Entry 9CQY (electron microscopy, 2.39 A resolution); this record covers chains A and B of the 4 polymer chains in the assembly.

== Chain A ==
Molecule: Nitrogenase molybdenum-iron protein alpha chain
From: Azotobacter vinelandii
Notes: EC 1.18.6.1
UniProtKB: P07328 (NIFD_AZOVI); residue numbers follow UniProt; this construct covers 1-492
Sequence (492 residues; each row starts with the number of its first residue):
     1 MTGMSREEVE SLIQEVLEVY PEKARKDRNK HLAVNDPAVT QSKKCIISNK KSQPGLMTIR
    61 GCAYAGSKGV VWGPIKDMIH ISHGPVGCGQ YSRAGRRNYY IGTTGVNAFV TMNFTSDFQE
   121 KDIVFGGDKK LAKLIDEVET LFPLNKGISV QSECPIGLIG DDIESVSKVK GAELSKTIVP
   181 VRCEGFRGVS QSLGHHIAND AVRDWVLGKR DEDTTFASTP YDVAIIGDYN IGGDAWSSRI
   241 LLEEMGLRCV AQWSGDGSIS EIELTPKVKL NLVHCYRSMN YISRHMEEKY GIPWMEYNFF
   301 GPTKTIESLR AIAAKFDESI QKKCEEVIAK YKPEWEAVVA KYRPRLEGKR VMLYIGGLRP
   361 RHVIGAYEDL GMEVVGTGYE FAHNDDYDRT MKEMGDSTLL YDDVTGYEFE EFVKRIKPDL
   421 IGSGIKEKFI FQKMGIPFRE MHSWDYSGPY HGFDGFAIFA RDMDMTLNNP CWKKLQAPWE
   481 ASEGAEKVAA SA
Not modelled in the structure: 1-3, 481-492
Metal / ion sites: fe(8)-S(7) cluster Fe: Cys62, Cys88, Cys154 (shared with Cys70(B), Cys95(B), Cys153(B), Ser188(B) of chain B); Fe ion near Cys275 (its only coordinating residue here)
Small-molecule neighbours:
  - fe(8)-S(7) cluster (CLF): Cys62, Tyr64, Pro85, Gly87, Cys88, Tyr91, Glu153, Cys154, Gly185
  - 3-hydroxy-3-carboxy-adipic acid (HCA): Ala65, Gly95, Arg96, Gln191, Gly424, Ile425, Lys426, His442
  - ICS (iron-sulfur-molybdenum cluster with interstitial carbon): Val70, Arg96, His195, Tyr229, Ile231, Cys275, Arg277, Ser278, Ile355, Gly356, Gly357, Leu358, Arg359, Pro360, Phe381, Met441, His442
Curated features (UniProtKB/Swiss-Prot):
  - binding site ([8Fe-7S] cluster): Cys62, Cys88, Cys154
  - binding site ([7Fe-Mo-9S-C-homocitryl] cluster): Cys275, His442
  - mutagenesis: His195 (H195Q: No nitrogenase activity)

== Chain B ==
Molecule: Nitrogenase molybdenum-iron protein beta chain
From: Azotobacter vinelandii
Notes: EC 1.18.6.1
UniProtKB: P07329 (NIFK_AZOVI); residue numbers follow UniProt; this construct covers 1-523
Sequence (523 residues; each row starts with the number of its first residue):
     1 MSQQVDKIKA SYPLFLDQDY KDMLAKKRDG FEEKYPQDKI DEVFQWTTTK EYQELNFQRE
    61 ALTVNPAKAC QPLGAVLCAL GFEKTMPYVH GSQGCVAYFR SYFNRHFREP VSCVSDSMTE
   121 DAAVFGGQQN MKDGLQNCKA TYKPDMIAVS TTCMAEVIGD DLNAFINNSK KEGFIPDEFP
   181 VPFAHTPSFV GSHVTGWDNM FEGIARYFTL KSMDDKVVGS NKKINIVPGF ETYLGNFRVI
   241 KRMLSEMGVG YSLLSDPEEV LDTPADGQFR MYAGGTTQEE MKDAPNALNT VLLQPWHLEK
   301 TKKFVEGTWK HEVPKLNIPM GLDWTDEFLM KVSEISGQPI PASLTKERGR LVDMMTDSHT
   361 WLHGKRFALW GDPDFVMGLV KFLLELGCEP VHILCHNGNK RWKKAVDAIL AASPYGKNAT
   421 VYIGKDLWHL RSLVFTDKPD FMIGNSYGKF IQRDTLHKGK EFEVPLIRIG FPIFDRHHLH
   481 RSTTLGYEGA MQILTTLVNS ILERLDEETR GMQATDYNHD LVR
Not modelled in the structure: 1
Metal / ion sites: fe(8)-S(7) cluster Fe: Cys70, Cys95, Cys153, Ser188 (shared with Cys62(A), Cys88(A), Cys154(A) of chain A); Fe ion site 1: Arg108, Glu109 (shared with 2 residues of chain D); Fe ion site 2: Asp353, Asp357 (shared with 2 residues of chain D)
Small-molecule neighbours:
  - fe(8)-S(7) cluster (CLF): Cys70, Pro72, Ser92, Gly94, Cys95, Tyr98, Phe99, Thr152, Cys153, Ser188
  - 3-hydroxy-3-carboxy-adipic acid (HCA): Tyr98, Ser101, Arg105
Curated features (UniProtKB/Swiss-Prot):
  - binding site ([8Fe-7S] cluster): Cys70, Cys95, Cys153, Ser188

== How chain A and chain B interact ==
Pairs across the interface - 185 pairs, chain A then chain B:
  Tyr20(A) - Thr141(B)
  Pro21(A) - Asn137(B)
  Pro21(A) - Ala140(B)  hydrophobic
  Lys23(A) - Asp133(B)  salt bridge
  Ala24(A) - Asn137(B)
  Lys51(A) - Thr119(B)
  Lys51(A) - Asp121(B)  salt bridge
  Ser52(A) - Gln93(B)  hydrogen bond
  Ser52(A) - Ser117(B)
  Pro54(A) - Ser115(B)
  Pro54(A) - Asp116(B)
  Pro54(A) - Asn130(B)
  Pro54(A) - Asp133(B)
  Pro54(A) - Gly134(B)
  Pro54(A) - Asn137(B)  hydrogen bond (backbone-side chain)
  Gly55(A) - Ser115(B)  hydrogen bond (backbone-backbone)
  Gly55(A) - Gly134(B)
  Gly55(A) - Asn137(B)
  Gly55(A) - Cys138(B)  hydrogen bond (backbone-backbone)
  Gly55(A) - Tyr142(B)
  Leu56(A) - Asn137(B)
  Leu56(A) - Thr141(B)
  Leu56(A) - Tyr142(B)  hydrogen bond (backbone-side chain)
  Met57(A) - Met86(B)  hydrophobic
  Met57(A) - Arg100(B)
  Met57(A) - Ser112(B)
  Met57(A) - Cys113(B)
  Met57(A) - Val114(B)
  Met57(A) - Tyr142(B)
  Met57(A) - Met271(B)  hydrophobic
  Thr58(A) - Gln93(B)
  Thr58(A) - Arg100(B)
  Arg60(A) - Gln93(B)
  Arg60(A) - Ala97(B)
  Gly61(A) - Gln93(B)  hydrogen bond (backbone-side chain)
  Gly61(A) - Gly94(B)
  Cys62(A) - Gly94(B)
  Ala65(A) - Tyr98(B)
  Lys76(A) - Glu32(B)  salt bridge
  Pro85(A) - Ser188(B)
  Val86(A) - Pro66(B)  hydrophobic
  Val86(A) - Ala69(B)
  Gln90(A) - Pro66(B)  hydrogen bond (side chain-backbone)
  Gln90(A) - Lys68(B)  hydrogen bond (side chain-backbone)
  Gln90(A) - Tyr102(B)
  Gln90(A) - Tyr447(B)  hydrogen bond (backbone-side chain)
  Tyr91(A) - Ala69(B)
  Tyr91(A) - Cys70(B)  hydrogen bond (side chain-backbone)
  Tyr91(A) - Leu73(B)
  Tyr91(A) - Tyr98(B)  hydrophobic
  Tyr91(A) - Phe99(B)  hydrophobic
  Tyr91(A) - Tyr102(B)  hydrophobic
  Ser92(A) - Tyr98(B)
  Arg93(A) - Asn65(B)  hydrogen bond
  Arg93(A) - Tyr447(B)
  Arg93(A) - Phe450(B)
  Gly95(A) - Arg105(B)  hydrogen bond (backbone-side chain)
  Tyr99(A) - Ser11(B)
  Thr103(A) - Ile40(B)
  Thr104(A) - Arg453(B)  hydrogen bond
  Gly105(A) - Trp428(B)
  Val106(A) - Ile40(B)
  Val106(A) - Val43(B)  hydrophobic
  Val106(A) - Phe44(B)  hydrophobic
  Asn107(A) - Lys34(B)
  Met112(A) - Val64(B)  hydrophobic
  Met112(A) - Asn65(B)
  Met112(A) - Trp428(B)  hydrophobic
  Asn113(A) - Thr63(B)
  Asn113(A) - Val64(B)
  Asn113(A) - Asn65(B)  hydrogen bond (backbone-backbone)
  Asn113(A) - Pro66(B)
  Phe114(A) - Thr63(B)
  Phe114(A) - Val64(B)  hydrophobic
  Thr115(A) - Thr63(B)  hydrogen bond (backbone-backbone)
  Ser116(A) - Ala61(B)
  Asp117(A) - Thr63(B)
  Asp117(A) - Lys68(B)  salt bridge
  Phe118(A) - Phe189(B)
  Gln119(A) - Phe189(B)
  Glu120(A) - Phe189(B)  hydrogen bond (backbone-backbone)
  Ile123(A) - Phe189(B)  hydrophobic
  Lys130(A) - Ala61(B)
  Lys133(A) - Glu60(B)
  Lys133(A) - Ala61(B)
  Leu134(A) - Ala61(B)
  Leu134(A) - Leu62(B)  hydrophobic
  Glu137(A) - Arg59(B)
  Glu137(A) - Glu60(B)  hydrogen bond (side chain-backbone)
  Glu137(A) - Ala61(B)  hydrogen bond (side chain-backbone)
  Glu137(A) - Leu62(B)  hydrogen bond (side chain-backbone)
  Val138(A) - Leu62(B)  hydrophobic
  Thr140(A) - Trp46(B)
  Leu141(A) - Tyr52(B)  hydrogen bond (backbone-side chain)
  Leu141(A) - Asn56(B)
  Leu141(A) - Arg59(B)
  Phe142(A) - Trp428(B)  hydrophobic
  Pro143(A) - Trp46(B)
  Leu144(A) - Tyr35(B)
  Leu144(A) - Val43(B)  hydrophobic
  Lys146(A) - Glu32(B)
  Lys146(A) - Glu33(B)  hydrogen bond (side chain-backbone)
  Cys154(A) - Ser92(B)
  Pro155(A) - Cys153(B)  hydrophobic
  Leu158(A) - Met154(B)
  Leu158(A) - Val157(B)  hydrophobic
  Leu158(A) - Ile158(B)  hydrophobic
  Phe186(A) - Met118(B)
  Phe186(A) - Thr119(B)
  Phe186(A) - Glu120(B)  hydrogen bond (backbone-backbone)
  Phe186(A) - Met154(B)  hydrophobic
  Arg187(A) - Glu120(B)
  Gly188(A) - Thr119(B)
  Gly188(A) - Glu120(B)  hydrogen bond (backbone-side chain)
  Val189(A) - Gln93(B)  hydrogen bond (backbone-side chain)
  Arg210(A) - Glu33(B)  salt bridge
  Gly232(A) - Ser11(B)
  Gly232(A) - Phe15(B)
  Gly233(A) - Phe15(B)
  Trp236(A) - Phe15(B)  hydrophobic
  Trp236(A) - Met23(B)
  Trp236(A) - Leu24(B)
  Arg239(A) - Met23(B)
  Arg239(A) - Lys27(B)
  Arg239(A) - Phe31(B)
  Ile240(A) - Asp19(B)
  Ile240(A) - Tyr20(B)  hydrophobic
  Ile240(A) - Met23(B)  hydrogen bond (backbone-side chain)
  Arg248(A) - Phe31(B)
  Cys249(A) - Phe31(B)
  Val250(A) - Phe31(B)
  Gln252(A) - Lys27(B)
  Asp256(A) - Lys27(B)  salt bridge
  Ser258(A) - Phe31(B)
  Ser258(A) - Glu32(B)
  Ser260(A) - Phe31(B)  hydrogen bond (side chain-backbone)
  Ser260(A) - Glu32(B)  hydrogen bond (side chain-backbone)
  Ser260(A) - Glu33(B)
  Glu261(A) - Lys27(B)  salt bridge
  Glu261(A) - Phe31(B)
  Glu261(A) - Glu32(B)
  Glu334(A) - Ser2(B)  hydrogen bond
  Glu334(A) - Gln3(B)  hydrogen bond (side chain-backbone)
  Ala337(A) - Val5(B)
  Val338(A) - Val5(B)  hydrophobic
  Lys341(A) - Val5(B)
  Tyr342(A) - Ile8(B)
  Tyr407(A) - Thr141(B)
  Tyr407(A) - Tyr142(B)
  Glu410(A) - Phe269(B)
  Ile425(A) - Ser101(B)
  Ile425(A) - Asn104(B)  hydrogen bond (backbone-side chain)
  Ile425(A) - Arg105(B)
  Lys426(A) - Ala97(B)
  Lys426(A) - Arg100(B)
  Lys426(A) - Ser101(B)
  Lys426(A) - Asn104(B)
  Phe429(A) - Asn104(B)
  Phe429(A) - Arg108(B)
  Phe429(A) - Glu109(B)
  Phe429(A) - Pro110(B)
  Ile430(A) - Pro110(B)  hydrophobic
  Ile430(A) - Phe269(B)  hydrophobic
  Lys433(A) - Glu109(B)  salt bridge
  Lys433(A) - Pro110(B)
  Lys433(A) - Thr263(B)  hydrogen bond (side chain-backbone)
  Lys433(A) - Pro264(B)
  Lys433(A) - Asp266(B)
  Lys433(A) - Gly267(B)  hydrogen bond (backbone-backbone)
  Lys433(A) - Gln268(B)  hydrogen bond (backbone-backbone)
  Met434(A) - Gly267(B)
  Gly448(A) - Ala10(B)
  Gly448(A) - Ser11(B)  hydrogen bond (backbone-backbone)
  Pro449(A) - Phe15(B)  hydrophobic
  Asp454(A) - Ser2(B)  hydrogen bond (side chain-backbone)
  Asp454(A) - Gln3(B)  hydrogen bond (backbone-side chain)
  Asp454(A) - Tyr20(B)  hydrogen bond
  Ala457(A) - Ile8(B)
  Ile458(A) - Gln3(B)
  Ile458(A) - Ile8(B)  hydrophobic
  Ile458(A) - Lys9(B)
  Arg461(A) - Ile8(B)
  Leu475(A) - Ala265(B)
  Leu475(A) - Asp266(B)
  Leu475(A) - Gly267(B)
Interface residues without a listed pair, chain A (110 interface residues in all): Val19, Gln53, Ile59, Tyr64, Gly87, Cys88, Ile101, Gly102, Thr111, Asn145, Ile159, Ser190, Phe216, Ser237, Glu243, Leu264, Tyr331, Thr405, Gly406
Interface residues without a listed pair, chain B (96 interface residues in all): Leu14, Lys39, Leu55, Ala67, Ala123, Gln136, Lys143, Val190, His457

== Summary ==
110 residues of chain A face 96 of chain B across their interface, with 37 hydrogen bonds and 8 salt bridges.
Among the polar pairs are Lys23(A)-Asp133(B), Lys51(A)-Asp121(B) and Lys76(A)-Glu32(B).
3-hydroxy-3-carboxy-adipic acid and fe(8)-S(7) cluster are bound between chain A and chain B.
Chain A is Nitrogenase molybdenum-iron protein alpha chain and chain B is Nitrogenase molybdenum-iron protein
beta chain, both from Azotobacter vinelandii; the structure, Azotobacter vinelandii Oxidized MoFeP (C2
symmetry) obtained using the SPT Labtech chameleon, was determined by electron microscopy, deposited together
with 9CQM, 9CQN, 9CQO, 9CQP, 9CQQ, 9CQR and 12 further entries.
